6BJY - chains A and C of the 6 polymer chains in the assembly; structure by X-ray diffraction, 3.46 A resolution.

# Chain A (and C)
Name: Nucleoprotein
From: Vesicular stomatitis Indiana virus (strain San Juan)
Notes: chain C of this document is another copy of the same molecule, construct and numbering; everything in this record applies to it too
UniProt: P03521 (NCAP_VSIVA); numbering as in UniProt (aligned over 2-422)
Sequence (421 residues; row label = number of the first residue in the row):
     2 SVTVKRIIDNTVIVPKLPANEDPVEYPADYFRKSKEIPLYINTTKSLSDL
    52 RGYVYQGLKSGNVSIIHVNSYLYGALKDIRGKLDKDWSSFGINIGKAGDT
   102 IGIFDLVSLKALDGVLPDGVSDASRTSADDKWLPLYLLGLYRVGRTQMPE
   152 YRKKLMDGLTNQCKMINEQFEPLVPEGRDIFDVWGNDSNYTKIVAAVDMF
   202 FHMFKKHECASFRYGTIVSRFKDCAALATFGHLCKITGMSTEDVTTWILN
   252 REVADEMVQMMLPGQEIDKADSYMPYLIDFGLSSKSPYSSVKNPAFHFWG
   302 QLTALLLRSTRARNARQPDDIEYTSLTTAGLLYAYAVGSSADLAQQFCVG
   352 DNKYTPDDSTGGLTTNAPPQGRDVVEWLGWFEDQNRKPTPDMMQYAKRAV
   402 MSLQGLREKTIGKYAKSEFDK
Metal / ion sites: uranyl (VI) ion (5 sites), coordinated by Asp-123, Glu-253, Glu-323, Asp-343, Asp-358, Asp-374, Asp-384
Residues lining bound ligands: DV4 (4-{[4-(acetylamino)-1-methyl-1H-pyrrole-2-carbonyl]amino}-1-methyl-N-{4-[(1-methyl-1H-pyrrol-3-yl)amino]-4-oxobutyl}-1H-imidazole-2-carboxamide): Gln-318, Asp-320, Lys-410
Swiss-Prot annotation at these positions:
  - binding site (RNA): Arg-143, Tyr-152, Lys-206, Arg-214, Lys-286, Arg-317, Arg-408
What the authors report for this chain:
  - binding site for DV4: Arg-312, Gln-318

# Interface between chain A and chain C
Pairs across the interface - 14 pairs, chain A then chain C:
  Ser-2(A) / Val-350(C)
  Thr-4(A) / Cys-349(C)
  Thr-4(A) / Val-350(C)
  Val-5(A) / Phe-348(C)  hydrophobic
  Val-5(A) / Cys-349(C)
  Lys-6(A) / Gln-347(C)
  Lys-6(A) / Phe-348(C)
  Lys-6(A) / Cys-349(C)  hydrogen bond (backbone-backbone)
  Arg-7(A) / Gln-347(C)
  Arg-7(A) / Phe-348(C)
  Ile-8(A) / Gln-346(C)
  Ile-8(A) / Gln-347(C)  hydrogen bond (backbone-backbone)
  Ile-8(A) / Cys-349(C)  hydrophobic
  Ile-14(A) / Phe-348(C)  hydrophobic
Interface residues without a listed pair, chain C (7 interface residues in all): Gly-351, Asn-353

# In short
The chain A/chain C interface involves 7 residues from each chain; the contacts include 2 hydrogen bonds.
Backbone hydrogen bonds pair Lys-6(A)/Cys-349(C) and Ile-8(A)/Gln-347(C). Bound to chain A: compound DV4. From
UniProt: 7 RNA-binding residues on chain A. The paper reports a binding site for DV4 at Arg-312(A) and
Gln-318(A).
Chain A and chain C are both Nucleoprotein (Vesicular stomatitis Indiana virus (strain San Juan)); the
structure, VSV Nucleocapsid with Polyamide Bound, was determined by X-ray diffraction.
